Entry 6BFT (X-ray diffraction, 2.55 A resolution); this record covers chains H and C of the 6 polymer chains in the assembly.

# Chain H
Molecule: Avastin Heavy Chain Fab fragment mutant
Organism: Homo sapiens
UniProt: P0DOX5 (IGG1_HUMAN); residues 124-231 here correspond to UniProt positions 120-227 (UniProt number = residue number - 4)
Chain sequence (231 residues; each row starts with the number of its first residue):
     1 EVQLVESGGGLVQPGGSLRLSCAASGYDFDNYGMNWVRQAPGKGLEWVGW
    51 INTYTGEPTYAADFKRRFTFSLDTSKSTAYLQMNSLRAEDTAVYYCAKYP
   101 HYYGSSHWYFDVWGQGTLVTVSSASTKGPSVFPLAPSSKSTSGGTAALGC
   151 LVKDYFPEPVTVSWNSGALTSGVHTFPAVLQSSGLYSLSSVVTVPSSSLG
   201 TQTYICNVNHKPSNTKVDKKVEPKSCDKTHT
Disordered / not traced: 137-142, 224-231
Disulfides: Cys22-Cys96, Cys150-Cys206

# Chain C
Molecule: Vascular endothelial growth factor A
Organism: Homo sapiens
UniProt: P15692 (VEGFA_HUMAN), isoform P15692-14; residues 10-109 here correspond to UniProt positions 216-315 (UniProt number = residue number + 206)
Chain sequence (102 residues; numbered 8 to 109; the number before each row is that of its first residue):
     8 GPNHHEVVKFMDVYQRSYCHPIETLVDIFQEYPDEIEYIFKPSCVPLMRC
    58 GGCCNDEGLECVPTEESNITMQIMRIKPHQGQHIGEMSFLQHNKCECRPK
   108 KD
Disordered / not traced: 8-13, 108-109
Disulfides: Cys26-Cys68, Cys57-Cys102, Cys61-Cys104
Modified positions: Cys60 (S-hydroxycysteine; CSO)
Sequence notes: cloning artifact (8-9)
Curated features (UniProtKB/Swiss-Prot):
  - glycosylation: Asn75 (N-linked (GlcNAc...) asparagine)

# Chain H / chain C interface
Pairs across the interface - 47 pairs, chain H then chain C:
  Asp30(H) - Met81(C)
  Asp30(H) - Gln89(C)  hydrogen bond (backbone-side chain)
  Asn31(H) - Met81(C)
  Asn31(H) - Gln89(C)
  Asn31(H) - His90(C)
  Asn31(H) - Ile91(C)  hydrogen bond (backbone-backbone)
  Tyr32(H) - Gln89(C)
  Tyr32(H) - His90(C)
  Tyr32(H) - Ile91(C)
  Gly33(H) - Gln89(C)  hydrogen bond (backbone-backbone)
  Trp50(H) - His86(C)  hydrogen bond (side chain-backbone)
  Trp50(H) - Gln87(C)  hydrogen bond (side chain-backbone)
  Trp50(H) - Gly88(C)
  Trp50(H) - Gln89(C)
  Asn52(H) - Ile83(C)
  Asn52(H) - Gln89(C)
  Thr53(H) - Gln89(C)  hydrogen bond (backbone-side chain)
  Tyr54(H) - Met81(C)  hydrophobic
  Tyr54(H) - Gln89(C)
  Thr59(H) - His86(C)
  Tyr99(H) - Gln87(C)  hydrogen bond (side chain-backbone)
  Tyr99(H) - Gly88(C)
  Tyr99(H) - Gln89(C)
  Pro100(H) - His90(C)  hydrogen bond (backbone-side chain)
  His101(H) - Gln79(C)
  His101(H) - Ile91(C)
  His101(H) - Gly92(C)
  His101(H) - Glu93(C)  salt bridge
  Tyr102(H) - Ile80(C)  hydrogen bond (side chain-backbone)
  Tyr102(H) - Arg82(C)  hydrogen bond
  Tyr102(H) - His90(C)
  Tyr102(H) - Ile91(C)  hydrogen bond (backbone-backbone)
  Tyr102(H) - Gly92(C)  hydrogen bond (side chain-backbone)
  Tyr102(H) - Glu93(C)
  Tyr102(H) - Met94(C)
  Gly104(H) - Glu42(C)
  Gly104(H) - Arg82(C)  hydrogen bond (backbone-side chain)
  Ser105(H) - Tyr45(C)
  Ser105(H) - Arg82(C)
  Ser106(H) - Tyr45(C)  hydrogen bond (backbone-side chain)
  Ser106(H) - Arg82(C)
  Ser106(H) - His90(C)  hydrogen bond
  Trp108(H) - Lys84(C)
  Trp108(H) - Gln87(C)  hydrogen bond
  Trp108(H) - Gly88(C)
  Trp108(H) - Gln89(C)
  Trp108(H) - His90(C)
Also at the interface, not in a pair above, chain H (19 interface residues in all): Ile51, His107
Also at the interface, not in a pair above, chain C (18 interface residues in all): Lys48

# Overview
19 residues of chain H face 18 of chain C across their interface; the contacts include 16 hydrogen bonds and 1
salt bridge. Polar contacts include His101(H)-Glu93(C), Asp30(H)-Gln89(C) and Trp50(H)-His86(C).
Here chain H is Avastin Heavy Chain Fab fragment mutant and chain C is Vascular endothelial growth factor A,
both from Homo sapiens. Entry 6BFT (Structure of Bevacizumab Fab mutant in complex with VEGF) was determined
by X-ray diffraction.
